Entry 7NAD (electron microscopy, 3.04 A resolution); this record covers chains 1 and I of the 26 polymer chains in the assembly.

[Chain 1]
Molecule: 25S rRNA
Organism: Saccharomyces cerevisiae BY4741
Sequence (697 nucleotides; numbered 820 to 3372; 1856 numbers in that range are skipped by the numbering (no residue carries them; nothing is unmodelled there); the number before each row is that of its first residue):
   820 AUGCCUGAAU AGGGUGAAGC CAGAGGAAAC UCUGGUGGAG GCUCG
   893 CGAAUUUGGG UAU
  1446 AGUAGCAAAU AUUCAAAUGA GAACUUUGAA GACUGAAGUG GGGAAAGGUU CCACGUCAAC
  1506 AGCAGUUGGA CGUGGGUUAG UCGAUCCUAA GAGAUG
  1552 GUUUCAAAGG CCUGA
  1574 CAGGCCACCA UCGAAAGGGA AUCCGGUUAA GAUUCCGGAA CCUGGAUAUG GAUUCUUCAC
  1634 GGUAACGUAA CUGAAUGUGG AGACGUCGGC GCGAGCCCUG GGAGGAGUUA UCUUUUCUUC
  1694 UUAACAGCUU AUCACCCCGG AAUUGGUUUA UCCGGAGAUG GGGUCUUAUG GCUGGAAGAG
  1754 GCCAGCACCU UUGCUGGCUC CGGUGCGCUU GUGACGGCCC GUGAAAAUCC ACAGGAAGGA
  1814 AUAGUUUUCA UGCCAGGUCG UACUG
  1853 UCUCCAAGGU GAACAGCCUC UAGUUGAUAG AA
  1892 GAUAAGGGAA GUCGG
  1916 UCCGUAACUU CGGGAUAAGG AUUGGCUCUA AGGGUCGGGU AGUGAGGGCC UUGGUCA
  2050 CGGCCUUGG
  2080 CUUGCUACAA UUAACGAUCA ACUUAGAACU GGUACGGACA AGGGGAAUCU GACUG
  2318 UUAACGAGAU UCCCACUGUC CCUAUCUACU AUCUAGCGA
  3061 GGCUGUCUGA UCAGGCAUUG C
  3333 GUAAGCAGUA GAGUAGCC
  3356 GUUACGAUCU GCUGAGA

[Chain I]
Protein: NOC3 isoform 1
Organism: Saccharomyces cerevisiae BY4741
UniProtKB: A0A8H4BYD1 (A0A8H4BYD1_YEASX); residue numbers follow UniProt; this construct covers 1-663
Amino-acid sequence (663 residues; each row starts with the number of its first residue):
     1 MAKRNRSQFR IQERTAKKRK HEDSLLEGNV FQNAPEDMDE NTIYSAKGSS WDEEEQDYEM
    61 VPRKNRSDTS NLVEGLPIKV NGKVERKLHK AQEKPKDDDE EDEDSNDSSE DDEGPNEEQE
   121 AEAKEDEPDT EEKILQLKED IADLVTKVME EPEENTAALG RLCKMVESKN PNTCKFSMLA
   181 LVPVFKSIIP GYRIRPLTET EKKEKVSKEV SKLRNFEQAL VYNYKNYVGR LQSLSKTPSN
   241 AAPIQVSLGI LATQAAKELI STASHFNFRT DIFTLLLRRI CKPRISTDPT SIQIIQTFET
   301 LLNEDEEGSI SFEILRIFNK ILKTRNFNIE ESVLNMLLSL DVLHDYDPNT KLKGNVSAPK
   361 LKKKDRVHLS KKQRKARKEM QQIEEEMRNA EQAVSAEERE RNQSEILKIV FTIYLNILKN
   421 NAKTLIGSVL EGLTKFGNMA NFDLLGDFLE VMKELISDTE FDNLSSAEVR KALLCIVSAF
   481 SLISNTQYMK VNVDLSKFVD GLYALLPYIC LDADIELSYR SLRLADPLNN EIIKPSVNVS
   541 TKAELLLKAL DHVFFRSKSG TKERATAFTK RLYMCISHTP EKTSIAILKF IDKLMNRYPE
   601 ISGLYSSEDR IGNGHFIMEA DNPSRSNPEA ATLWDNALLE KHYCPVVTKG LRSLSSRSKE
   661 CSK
Disordered / not traced: 1-129, 442-518, 541-663

[Interface between chain 1 and chain I]
Residue-residue contacts - 35 pairs, chain 1 then chain I:
  U1651(1) with Lys372(I), salt bridge to the phosphate
  G1652(1) with Ser370(I), phosphate contact
  G1653(1) with His368(I), salt bridge to the phosphate; Ser370(I), phosphate contact; Lys371(I), phosphate contact
  A1654(1) with Lys371(I), salt bridge to the phosphate
  G1655(1) with Lys371(I), base contact
  A1656(1) with Lys371(I), sugar contact; Lys375(I), hydrogen bond to the base
  G1658(1) with Lys363(I), hydrogen bond to the base
  U1659(1) with Lys363(I), hydrogen bond to the base
  G1790(1) with Lys364(I), salt bridge to the phosphate
  C1791(1) with Lys362(I), salt bridge to the phosphate
  C1792(1) with Lys363(I), base contact
  C1793(1) with Lys360(I), base contact; Leu361(I), hydrogen bond to the base; Arg366(I), hydrogen bond to the base
  G1794(1) with Lys360(I), phosphate contact; Lys378(I), base contact; Gln381(I), sugar contact
  U1795(1) with Lys360(I), salt bridge to the phosphate; Leu361(I), base contact; Arg366(I), hydrogen bond to the sugar; Val367(I), hydrogen bond to the base; Leu369(I), base contact; Arg374(I), sugar contact; Arg377(I), salt bridge to the phosphate; Gln381(I), hydrogen bond to the phosphate
  G1796(1) with Lys363(I), base contact; Arg366(I), hydrogen bond to the base; Arg374(I), salt bridge to the phosphate; Lys378(I), phosphate contact
  A1797(1) with Lys378(I), salt bridge to the phosphate
  A1798(1) with Lys375(I), salt bridge to the phosphate
  A1799(1) with Lys375(I), salt bridge to the phosphate
Interface residues without a listed pair, chain I (18 interface residues in all): Gln382

[Summary]
The chain 1/chain I interface involves 18 residues from each chain, with 9 hydrogen bonds and 11 salt bridges.
Polar contacts include A1656(1)-Lys375(I), G1658(1)-Lys363(I) and U1659(1)-Lys363(I).
Here chain 1 is 25S rRNA and chain I is NOC3 isoform 1, both from Saccharomyces cerevisiae BY4741. Entry 7NAD
(State E2 nucleolar 60S ribosomal biogenesis intermediate - Spb4 local refinement model) was determined by
electron microscopy together with 7R72 and 7U0H from the same study.
